Entry 7Q57 (electron microscopy, 13.00 A resolution (very low resolution: no residue pairs are listed; an interface is given only as per-side residue counts)); this record covers chains G and F of the 20 polymer chains in the assembly.

== Chain G ==
Name: Glyceraldehyde-3-phosphate dehydrogenase B, chloroplastic
Organism: Spinacia oleracea
Notes: EC 1.2.1.13
Reference sequence: P12860 (G3PB_SPIOL); the construct lacks a stretch of the UniProt sequence and is renumbered around it, so the offset changes along the chain: -83 to 18 = UniProt 1-102; 19-34 = UniProt 105-120; 36-60 = UniProt 121-145; 61-122 = UniProt 147-208; 4 more segments
Amino-acid sequence (451 residues; numbered -83 to 362 plus 7 insertion-coded residues; 2 numbers in that range are skipped by the numbering (no residue carries them; nothing is unmodelled there); the number before each row is that of its first residue; a row labelled like 18A-18B holds insertion residues (18A, then the next letters in order); numbers below 1 keep their minus sign (Met-83 is residue -83)):
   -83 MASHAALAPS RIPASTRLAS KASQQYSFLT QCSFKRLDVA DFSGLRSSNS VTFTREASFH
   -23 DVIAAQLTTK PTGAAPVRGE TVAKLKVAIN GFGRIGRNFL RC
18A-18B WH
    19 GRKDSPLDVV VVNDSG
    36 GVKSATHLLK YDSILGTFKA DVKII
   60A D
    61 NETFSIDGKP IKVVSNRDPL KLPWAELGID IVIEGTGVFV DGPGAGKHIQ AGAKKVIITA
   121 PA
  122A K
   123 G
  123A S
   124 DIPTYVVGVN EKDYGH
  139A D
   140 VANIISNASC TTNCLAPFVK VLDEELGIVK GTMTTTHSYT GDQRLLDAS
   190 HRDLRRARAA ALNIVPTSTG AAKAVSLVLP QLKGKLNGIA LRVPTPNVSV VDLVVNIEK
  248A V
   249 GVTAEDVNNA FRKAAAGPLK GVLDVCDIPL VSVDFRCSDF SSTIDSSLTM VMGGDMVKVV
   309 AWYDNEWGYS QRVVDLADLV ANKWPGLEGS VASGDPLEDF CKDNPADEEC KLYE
Disordered / not traced: -83 to -1, 334-362
Small-molecule neighbours: NAD (nicotinamide-adenine-dinucleotide): Asn6, Gly7, Phe8, Gly9, Arg10, Ile11, Asn31, Asp32, Ser33, Asn76, Arg77, Gly95, Thr96, Gly97, Val98, Phe99, Thr119, Ala120, Cys149, Thr179, Asn313, Glu314, Tyr317
Swiss-Prot annotation at these positions:
  - active site: Cys149 (Nucleophile)
  - binding site (NADP(+)): Arg10, Ile11, Asp32, Arg77, Asn313
  - binding site (D-glyceraldehyde 3-phosphate): Ser148 to Thr150, Thr179, Arg195, Thr208, Gly209, Arg231
  - site: His176 (Activates thiol group during catalysis)
Reported in the primary citation:
  - catalytic residues: Cys149 (citing earlier work)

== Chain F ==
Name: Glyceraldehyde-3-phosphate dehydrogenase A, chloroplastic
Organism: Spinacia oleracea
Notes: EC 1.2.1.13
Reference sequence: P19866 (G3PA_SPIOL); the construct lacks a stretch of the UniProt sequence and is renumbered around it, so the offset changes along the chain: 0-18 = UniProt 66-84; 19-34 = UniProt 87-102; 36-60 = UniProt 103-127; 61-122 = UniProt 129-190; 2 more segments
Amino-acid sequence (337 residues; row label = number of the first residue in the row; note: 2 numbers in that range are skipped by the numbering (no residue carries them; nothing is unmodelled there); a row labelled like 18A-18B holds insertion residues (18A, then the next letters in order); numbering starts at 0):
     0 KLKVAINGFG RIGRNFLRC
18A-18B WH
    19 GRKDSPLDVV VINDTG
    36 GVKQASHLLK YDSILGTFDA DVKTA
   60A G
    61 DSAISVDGKV IKVVSDRNPV NLPWGDMGID LVIEGTGVFV DRDGAGKHLQ AGAKKVLITA
   121 PG
  122A K
   123 GDIPTYVVGV NEEGYTHADT IISNASCTTN CLAPFVKVLD QKFGIIKGTM TTTHSYTGDQ
   183 RLLDAS
   190 HRDLRRARAA CLNIVPTSTG AAKAVALVLP NLKGKLNGIA LRVPTPNVSV VDLVVQVSKK
   250 TFAEEVNAAF RESADNELKG ILSVCDEPLV SIDFRCTDVS STIDSSLTMV MGDDMVKVIA
   310 WYDNEWGYSQ RVVDLADIVA NKWQA
Small-molecule neighbours: NAD (nicotinamide-adenine-dinucleotide): Asn6, Gly7, Phe8, Gly9, Arg10, Ile11, Gly12, Asn31, Asp32, Thr33, Asp76, Arg77, Gly95, Thr96, Gly97, Val98, Phe99, Thr119, Ala120, Ser148, Cys149, His176, Thr179, Asn313, Glu314, Tyr317
Swiss-Prot annotation at these positions:
  - active site: Cys149 (Nucleophile)
  - binding site (NADP(+)): Arg10, Ile11, Asp32, Arg77, Asn313
  - binding site (D-glyceraldehyde 3-phosphate): Ser148 to Thr150, Thr179, Arg195, Thr208, Gly209, Arg231
  - site: His176 (Activates thiol group during catalysis)

== Interface between chain G and chain F ==
At this resolution (13 A) residue pairs are not listed: 32 residues of chain G and 30 of chain F lie at the interface.

== Overview ==
The interface between chain G and chain F involves 32 residues on one side and 30 on the other. Bound to chain
G: NAD. Bound to chain F: NAD. From the paper: the catalytic residue Cys149(G).
Chain G is Glyceraldehyde-3-phosphate dehydrogenase B, chloroplastic and chain F is Glyceraldehyde-3-phosphate
dehydrogenase A, chloroplastic, both from Spinacia oleracea; the structure, Single Particle Cryo-EM structure
of photosynthetic A10B10 glyceraldehyde-3-phospahte dehydrogenase from Spinacia oleracea, was determined by
electron microscopy, deposited together with 7Q53, 7Q54, 7Q55 and 7Q56.
